PDB entry 4NWR | X-ray diffraction, 3.50 A resolution | chains D and L of the 24 polymer chains in the assembly

Chain D (and L):
Molecule: Macrophage migration inhibitory factor-like protein
Organism: Leishmania major
Notes: chain L of this document is another copy of the same molecule, construct and numbering; everything in this record applies to it too
UniProt: Q4Q413 (Q4Q413_LEIMA); residues 1-113 here = UniProt positions 1-113
Chain sequence (121 residues; numbered 1 to 121; the number before each row is that of its first residue):
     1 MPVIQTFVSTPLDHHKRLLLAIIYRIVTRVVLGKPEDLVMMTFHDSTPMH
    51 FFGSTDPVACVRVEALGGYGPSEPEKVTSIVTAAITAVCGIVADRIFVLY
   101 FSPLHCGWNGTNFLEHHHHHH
Disordered / not traced: 114-121
Differences from the reference sequence: engineered mutation Leu18 (Glu in Q4Q413), Leu19 (Asn in Q4Q413), Ile22 (Gln in Q4Q413), Ile23 (Val in Q4Q413), Ile26 (Ala in Q4Q413), Val30 (Asp in Q4Q413), Ala87 (Lys in Q4Q413), Val88 (Glu in Q4Q413); expression tag (114-121)

Chain D / chain L interface:
Residue-residue contacts (52):
  Phe7(D) - Gln5(L)
  Phe7(D) - His44(L)
  Thr47(D) - His44(L)
  Pro48(D) - Arg17(L)
  Pro48(D) - Thr42(L)
  Pro48(D) - Phe43(L)  hydrogen bond (backbone-backbone)
  Met49(D) - Met40(L)  hydrophobic
  Met49(D) - Met41(L)
  Met49(D) - Thr42(L)
  His50(D) - Val39(L)
  His50(D) - Met40(L)
  His50(D) - Met41(L)  hydrogen bond (backbone-backbone)
  Phe51(D) - Asp37(L)
  Phe51(D) - Leu38(L)
  Phe51(D) - Val39(L)
  Phe51(D) - Met40(L)  hydrophobic
  Phe51(D) - Trp108(L)
  Phe52(D) - Asp37(L)  hydrogen bond (backbone-backbone)
  Gly53(D) - Arg25(L)
  Val58(D) - Met40(L)  hydrophobic
  Ala59(D) - Met40(L)
  Cys60(D) - Met40(L)  hydrophobic
  Arg62(D) - Val3(L)
  Arg62(D) - Gln5(L)  hydrogen bond
  Arg62(D) - Glu64(L)  salt bridge
  Pro74(D) - His105(L)
  Pro74(D) - Asn112(L)  hydrogen bond (backbone-side chain)
  Glu75(D) - Asn112(L)
  Thr78(D) - Gly107(L)
  Thr78(D) - Asn112(L)  hydrogen bond
  Ser79(D) - Gly110(L)
  Thr82(D) - Gly110(L)
  Ala93(D) - Asn109(L)  hydrogen bond (backbone-backbone)
  Asp94(D) - Trp108(L)  hydrogen bond (backbone-side chain)
  Ile96(D) - Gly107(L)
  Ile96(D) - Trp108(L)
  Phe97(D) - Met1(L)  hydrophobic
  Phe97(D) - Val3(L)  hydrophobic
  Phe97(D) - Leu38(L)
  Phe97(D) - Met40(L)  hydrophobic
  Phe97(D) - Gly107(L)
  Phe97(D) - Trp108(L)
  Val98(D) - Cys106(L)
  Val98(D) - Gly107(L)  hydrogen bond (backbone-backbone)
  Leu99(D) - Val3(L)  hydrophobic
  Leu99(D) - Glu64(L)
  Leu99(D) - His105(L)
  Tyr100(D) - Pro103(L)
  Tyr100(D) - Leu104(L)  hydrogen bond (backbone-backbone)
  Tyr100(D) - His105(L)  hydrogen bond (backbone-backbone)
  Phe101(D) - Glu64(L)
  Phe101(D) - Pro103(L)  hydrophobic
Also at the interface, not in a pair above, chain D (27 interface residues in all): Tyr69, Arg95
Also at the interface, not in a pair above, chain L (27 interface residues in all): Pro2, Ala21, Ser102, Thr111

Overview:
Chain D and chain L each contribute 27 residues to their interface; the contacts include 11 hydrogen bonds and
1 salt bridge. Among the polar pairs are Arg62(D)-Glu64(L), Arg62(D)-Gln5(L) and Pro74(D)-Asn112(L).
Chain D and chain L are both Macrophage migration inhibitory factor-like protein (Leishmania major); the
structure, Computationally Designed Two-Component Self-Assembling Tetrahedral Cage T33-28, was determined by
X-ray diffraction (same publication as 4NWN, 4NWO, 4NWP and 4NWQ).
